Entry 6LUJ (X-ray diffraction, 1.12 A resolution); this record covers chains A and C of the 5 polymer chains in the assembly.

[Chain A (and C)]
Protein: Atherin
From: Homo sapiens
Notes: fragment: SAM domain; chain C of this document is another copy of the same molecule, construct and numbering; everything in this record applies to it too
UniProtKB: Q6SPF0 (SAMD1_HUMAN); numbering as in UniProt (aligned over 459-523)
Sequence (66 residues; row label = number of the first residue in the row):
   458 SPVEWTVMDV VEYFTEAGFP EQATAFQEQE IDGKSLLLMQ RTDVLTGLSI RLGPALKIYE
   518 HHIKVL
Differences from the reference sequence: expression tag (458)
Swiss-Prot annotation at these positions:
  - mutagenesis: Arg498 to Lys514 (Abolishes interaction with L3MBTL3)
Reported in the primary citation:
  - self-association interface (contacts with another copy of this molecule); pairs are residue here / residue on that copy: Asp489-Lys514 (salt bridge), Arg498-Leu495 (hydrogen bond), Gly510-Gln486 (hydrogen bond), Leu502, Leu509

[Chain A / chain C interface]
Contacting residue pairs - 25 pairs, chain A then chain C:
  Arg498(A) - Leu495(C)  hydrogen bond (side chain-backbone)
  Arg498(A) - Gln497(C)
  Arg498(A) - Asp500(C)  salt bridge
  Leu502(A) - Asp500(C)
  Arg508(A) - Glu485(C)
  Arg508(A) - Gln486(C)
  Arg508(A) - Glu487(C)  salt bridge
  Leu509(A) - Gln486(C)  hydrogen bond (backbone-side chain)
  Leu509(A) - Met496(C)  hydrophobic
  Leu509(A) - Asp500(C)
  Leu509(A) - Gly504(C)
  Gly510(A) - Gln486(C)  hydrogen bond (backbone-backbone)
  Gly510(A) - Glu487(C)
  Gly510(A) - Ile488(C)
  Gly510(A) - Ser492(C)  hydrogen bond (backbone-side chain)
  Pro511(A) - Gln486(C)
  Pro511(A) - Glu487(C)
  Leu513(A) - Ser492(C)
  Leu513(A) - Leu495(C)
  Leu513(A) - Met496(C)  hydrophobic
  Leu513(A) - Asp500(C)
  Lys514(A) - Asp489(C)  salt bridge
  Lys514(A) - Lys491(C)
  Lys514(A) - Ser492(C)
  Glu517(A) - Leu495(C)
Other interface residues (no listed pair), chain A (11 interface residues in all): Ile507, His518
Other interface residues (no listed pair), chain C (13 interface residues in all): Leu505

[In short]
The interface between chain A and chain C involves 11 residues on one side and 13 on the other, with 4
hydrogen bonds and 3 salt bridges. Polar contacts include Arg498(A)-Asp500(C), Arg508(A)-Glu487(C) and
Lys514(A)-Asp489(C). From the paper: a self-association interface involving Asp489(A), Arg498(A) and Leu502(A)
among others.
Both chains are Atherin (Homo sapiens). Entry 6LUJ (Crystal structure of the SAMD1 SAM domain) was determined
by X-ray diffraction together with 6LUI and 6LUK from the same study.
